Entry 9JPJ (X-ray diffraction, 3.72 A resolution); this record covers chains J and L of the 6 polymer chains in the assembly.

# Chain J (and L)
Molecule: Pyruvate dehydrogenase complex repressor
Source organism: Achromobacter denitrificans NBRC 15125
Notes: chain L of this document is another copy of the same molecule, construct and numbering; everything in this record applies to it too
Reference sequence: A0A6N0JVZ6 (A0A6N0JVZ6_ACHDE); residue numbers follow UniProt; this construct covers 1-238
Sequence (238 residues; numbered 1 to 238; the number before each row is that of its first residue):
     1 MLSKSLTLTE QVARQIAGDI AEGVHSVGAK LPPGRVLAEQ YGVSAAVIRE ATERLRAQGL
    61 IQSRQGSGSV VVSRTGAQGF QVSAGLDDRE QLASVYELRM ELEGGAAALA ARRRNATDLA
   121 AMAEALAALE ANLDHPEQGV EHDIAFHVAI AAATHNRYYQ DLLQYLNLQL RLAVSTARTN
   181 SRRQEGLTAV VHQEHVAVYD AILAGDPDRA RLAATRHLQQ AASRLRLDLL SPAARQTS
Unresolved in the structure: 172-187, 229-238 (chain L: 1-3, 171-186, 225, 229-238)
Construct notes: conflict Ala120 (Val in A0A6N0JVZ6), Asp134 (Glu in A0A6N0JVZ6)
Ion coordination: Zn2+ near Asp143 (its only coordinating residue here)

# Interface between chain J and chain L
Residue-residue contacts (15; chain J residue first):
  Gln65(J) with Gln65(L)
  Arg112(J) with Arg114(L)
  Arg113(J) with Arg114(L), hydrogen bond (backbone-side chain)
  Arg114(J) with Arg114(L); Ala204(L), hydrogen bond (side chain-backbone)
  Asn115(J) with Ala111(L); Arg112(L); Arg113(L); Arg114(L)
  Ala116(J) with Ala111(L); Gly205(L); Pro207(L), hydrophobic
  Thr117(J) with Arg112(L), hydrogen bond (side chain-backbone)
  His155(J) with Arg114(L), hydrogen bond (side chain-backbone); Asn115(L)
Other interface residues (no listed pair), chain L (11 interface residues in all): Ala116, Leu119

# In short
Chain J and chain L form an interface of 8 and 11 residues respectively; the contacts include 4 hydrogen
bonds. Polar contacts include Arg113(J)-Arg114(L), Arg114(J)-Ala204(L) and Thr117(J)-Arg112(L).
Both chains are Pyruvate dehydrogenase complex repressor (Achromobacter denitrificans NBRC 15125). Entry 9JPJ
(Crystal structure of DhdR in complex with DNA) was determined by X-ray diffraction, deposited together with
9VKN, 9JPK and 9JPL.
